PDB entry 9PAT | electron microscopy, 3.96 A resolution | chains H and L of the 7 polymer chains in the assembly

Chain H:
Molecule: Antibody Fragment 1B2 Heavy Chain
Source organism: Homo sapiens
Notes: antibody fragment or engineered binder
Amino-acid sequence (249 residues; each row starts with the number of its first residue):
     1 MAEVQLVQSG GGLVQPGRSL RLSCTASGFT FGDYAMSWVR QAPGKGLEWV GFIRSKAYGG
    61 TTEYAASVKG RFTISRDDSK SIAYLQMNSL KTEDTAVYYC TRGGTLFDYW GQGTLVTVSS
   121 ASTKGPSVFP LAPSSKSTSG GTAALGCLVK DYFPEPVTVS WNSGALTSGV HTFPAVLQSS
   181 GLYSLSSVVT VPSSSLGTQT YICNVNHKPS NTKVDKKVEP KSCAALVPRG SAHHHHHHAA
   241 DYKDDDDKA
Not modelled in the structure: 1-2, 136-142, 194-199, 221-249
Cystine bridges: Cys147-Cys203

Chain L:
Molecule: Antibody Fragment 1B2 Light Chain
Source organism: Homo sapiens
Notes: antibody fragment or engineered binder
Amino-acid sequence (236 residues; each row starts with the number of its first residue):
     1 LFAIPLVVPF YSHSALDVVM TQSPLSLPVT PGEPASISCR SSQSLLHSNG YNYLDWYLQK
    61 PGQSPQLLIY LGSNRASGVP DRFSGSGSGT DFTLKISRVE AEDVGVYYCM QSLQTPRLTF
   121 GPGTKVDIKR TVAAPSVFIF PPSDEQLKSG TASVVCLLNN FYPRGAKVQW KVDNALQSGN
   181 SQESVTEQDS KDSTYSLSST LTLSKADYEK HKVYACEVTH QGLSSPVTKS FNRGEC
Not modelled in the structure: 1-16, 173-176, 213-214, 232-236
Cystine bridges: Cys39-Cys109, Cys156-Cys216

Interface between chain H and chain L:
Contacting residue pairs (46; chain H residue first):
  Leu47(H) - Gln59(L)
  Leu47(H) - Thr119(L)  hydrogen bond (backbone-side chain)
  Leu47(H) - Phe120(L)  hydrophobic
  Glu48(H) - Leu118(L)
  Trp49(H) - Arg117(L)
  Trp49(H) - Leu118(L)  hydrogen bond (backbone-backbone)
  Tyr99(H) - Ser64(L)
  Thr105(H) - Arg117(L)  hydrogen bond (backbone-side chain)
  Leu106(H) - Tyr57(L)
  Leu106(H) - Leu67(L)  hydrophobic
  Phe107(H) - Tyr57(L)  hydrogen bond (backbone-side chain)
  Phe107(H) - Arg117(L)
  Phe107(H) - Phe120(L)  hydrophobic
  Trp110(H) - Pro65(L)
  Gly111(H) - Ser64(L)
  Phe129(H) - Ser143(L)
  Phe129(H) - Glu145(L)
  Phe129(H) - Gln146(L)
  Phe129(H) - Ser149(L)
  Pro130(H) - Ser143(L)
  Pro130(H) - Glu145(L)
  Leu131(H) - Phe140(L)
  Leu131(H) - Pro141(L)
  Ala132(H) - Phe140(L)
  Ala143(H) - Phe138(L)
  Ala144(H) - Phe140(L)
  Leu145(H) - Phe140(L)  hydrophobic
  Leu148(H) - Gln146(L)
  Lys150(H) - Gln146(L)
  Lys150(H) - Thr151(L)
  Lys150(H) - Ser153(L)
  His171(H) - Asn159(L)  hydrogen bond
  His171(H) - Ser196(L)
  Phe173(H) - Leu157(L)  hydrophobic
  Phe173(H) - Ser184(L)
  Phe173(H) - Thr186(L)
  Phe173(H) - Ser196(L)
  Phe173(H) - Leu197(L)
  Phe173(H) - Ser198(L)
  Pro174(H) - Ser184(L)  hydrogen bond (backbone-side chain)
  Pro174(H) - Thr186(L)
  Val176(H) - Gln182(L)
  Val176(H) - Ser184(L)
  Leu177(H) - Gln182(L)  hydrogen bond (backbone-side chain)
  Val188(H) - Leu157(L)  hydrophobic
  Lys216(H) - Glu145(L)  salt bridge
Interface residues without a listed pair, chain H (30 interface residues in all): Gln41, Val128, Pro133, Gln178, Thr190
Interface residues without a listed pair, chain L (32 interface residues in all): Asp55, Gln66, Tyr108, Ser112, Val185, Thr202

Overview:
30 residues of chain H and 32 residues of chain L are in contact, with 7 hydrogen bonds and 1 salt bridge.
Among the polar pairs are Lys216(H)-Glu145(L), Leu47(H)-Thr119(L) and Thr105(H)-Arg117(L).
Chain H is Antibody Fragment 1B2 Heavy Chain and chain L is Antibody Fragment 1B2 Light Chain, both from Homo
sapiens; the structure, Antibody (1B2) Bound Rifamycin Synthetase Module 1 in the Transacylation Mode, was
determined by electron microscopy, deposited together with 9PAV and 9PC6.
